PDB entry 6J6Q | electron microscopy, 3.70 A resolution | chains C and D of the 42 polymer chains in the assembly

== Chain C ==
Name: Pre-mRNA-splicing factor SNU114
Source organism: Saccharomyces cerevisiae (strain ATCC 204508 / S288c)
Reference sequence: P36048 (SN114_YEAST); numbering as in UniProt (aligned over 1-1008)
Chain sequence (1008 residues; numbered 1 to 1008; the number before each row is that of its first residue):
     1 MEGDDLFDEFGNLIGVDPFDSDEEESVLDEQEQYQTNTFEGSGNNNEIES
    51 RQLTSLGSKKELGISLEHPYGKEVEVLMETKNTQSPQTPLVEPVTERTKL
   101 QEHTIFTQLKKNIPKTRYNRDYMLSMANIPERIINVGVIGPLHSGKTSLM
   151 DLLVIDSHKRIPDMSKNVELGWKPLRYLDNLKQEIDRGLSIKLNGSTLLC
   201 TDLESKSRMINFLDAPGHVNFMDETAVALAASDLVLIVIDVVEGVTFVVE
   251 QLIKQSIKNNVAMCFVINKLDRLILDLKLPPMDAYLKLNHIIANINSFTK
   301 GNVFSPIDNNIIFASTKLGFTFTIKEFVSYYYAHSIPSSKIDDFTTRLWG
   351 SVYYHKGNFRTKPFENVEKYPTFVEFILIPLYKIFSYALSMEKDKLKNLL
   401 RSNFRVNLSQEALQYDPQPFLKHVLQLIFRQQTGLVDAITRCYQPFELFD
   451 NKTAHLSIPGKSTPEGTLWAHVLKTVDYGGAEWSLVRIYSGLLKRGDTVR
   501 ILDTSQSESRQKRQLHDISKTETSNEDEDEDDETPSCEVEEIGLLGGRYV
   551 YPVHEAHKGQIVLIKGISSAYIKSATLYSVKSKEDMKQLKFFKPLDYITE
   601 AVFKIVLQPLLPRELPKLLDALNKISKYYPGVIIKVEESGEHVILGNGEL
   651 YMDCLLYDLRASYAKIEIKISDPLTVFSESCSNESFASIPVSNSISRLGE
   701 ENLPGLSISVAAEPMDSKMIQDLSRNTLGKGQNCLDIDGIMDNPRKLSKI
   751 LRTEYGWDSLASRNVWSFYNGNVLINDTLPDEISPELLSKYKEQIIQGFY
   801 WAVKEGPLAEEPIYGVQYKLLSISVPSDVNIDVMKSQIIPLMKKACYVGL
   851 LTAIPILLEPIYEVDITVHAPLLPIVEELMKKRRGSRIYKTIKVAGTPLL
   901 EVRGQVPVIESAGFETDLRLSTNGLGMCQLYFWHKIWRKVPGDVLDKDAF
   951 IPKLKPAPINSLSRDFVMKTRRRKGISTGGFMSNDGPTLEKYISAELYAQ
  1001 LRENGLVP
Not modelled in the structure: 1-66, 518-529, 686-695
Bound ions: Mg2+: Thr147, Ser190 (together with GTP)
Small-molecule neighbours: GTP (guanosine-5'-triphosphate): Pro141, Leu142, His143, Ser144, Gly145, Lys146, Thr147, Ser148, Arg176, Asp179, Leu189, Ser190, Ala215, Pro216, Gly217, Asn268, Lys269, Asp271, Arg272, Ser315, Thr316, Lys317, Leu318
UniProt features mapped onto this chain:
  - region: Gly140 to Thr147 (G1), Gly188 to Lys192 (G2), Asp214 to Gly217 (G3), Asn268 to Asp271 (G4), Ser315 to Lys317 (G5)
  - binding site (GTP): Gly140 to Thr147, Asp214 to His218, Asn268 to Asp271
  - modified residue: Ser85 (Phosphoserine), Thr88 (Phosphothreonine)

== Chain D ==
Molecule: U5 snRNA
Source organism: Saccharomyces cerevisiae S288c
Sequence (214 nucleotides; each row starts with the number of its first residue):
     1 AAGCAGCUUUACAGAUCAAUGGCGGAGGGAGGUCAACAUCAAGAACUGUG
    51 GGCCUUUUAUUGCCUAUAGAACUUAUAACGAACAUGGUUCUUGCCUUUUA
   101 CCAGAACCAUCCGGGUGUUGUCUCCAUAGAAACAGGUAAAGCUGUCCGUU
   151 ACUGUGGGCUUGCCAUAUUUUUUGGAACUUUUCUGCCCUUUUUCUCAAUG
   201 AGUAAGGAGGGCGU
Not modelled in the structure: 56-59, 184-214

== Chain C / chain D interface ==
Pairs across the interface (33):
  Arg97(C) - G43(D)  salt bridge to the phosphate
  Thr98(C) - G43(D)  sugar contact
  Lys99(C) - A42(D)  hydrogen bond to the phosphate
  Lys99(C) - G43(D)  salt bridge to the phosphate
  Lys99(C) - A44(D)  phosphate contact
  Leu100(C) - A44(D)  hydrogen bond to the phosphate
  Gln101(C) - A44(D)  hydrogen bond to the phosphate
  Gln101(C) - A75(D)  base contact
  Gln101(C) - A77(D)  base contact
  Phe106(C) - A44(D)  sugar contact
  Thr107(C) - A45(D)  hydrogen bond to the phosphate
  Gln108(C) - G43(D)  hydrogen bond to the sugar
  Gln108(C) - A45(D)  hydrogen bond to the phosphate
  Leu109(C) - G43(D)  base contact
  Leu109(C) - A45(D)  phosphate contact
  Lys110(C) - U65(D)  salt bridge to the phosphate
  Asn112(C) - A45(D)  phosphate contact
  Asn112(C) - C46(D)  base contact
  Arg160(C) - A70(D)  hydrogen bond to the base
  Pro162(C) - A44(D)  base contact
  Asp163(C) - A44(D)  hydrogen bond to the sugar
  Ser165(C) - A75(D)  phosphate contact
  Lys166(C) - C72(D)  salt bridge to the phosphate
  Lys166(C) - U73(D)  phosphate contact
  Asn167(C) - A75(D)  phosphate contact
  Lys173(C) - A75(D)  salt bridge to the phosphate
  Lys173(C) - U76(D)  salt bridge to the phosphate
  Arg176(C) - U76(D)  salt bridge to the phosphate
  Ile185(C) - A75(D)  base contact
  Ser335(C) - A1(D)  hydrogen bond to the base
  Pro337(C) - A165(D)  phosphate contact
  Ser338(C) - A165(D)  phosphate contact
  Ser402(C) - A1(D)  sugar contact
Interface residues without a listed pair, chain C (30 interface residues in all): Ile105, Lys111, Lys182, Ala333, His334, Arg405
Interface residues without a listed pair, chain D (19 interface residues in all): U47, A71, U74, C163, C164

== Overview ==
30 residues of chain C and 19 residues of chain D are in contact; the contacts include 9 hydrogen bonds and 7
salt bridges. Polar pairs include Arg160(C)-A70(D), Ser335(C)-A1(D) and Gln108(C)-G43(D). Bound to chain C:
GTP. From UniProt: 17 GTP-binding residues on chain C.
Here chain C is Pre-mRNA-splicing factor SNU114 (Saccharomyces cerevisiae (strain ATCC 204508 / S288c)) and
chain D is U5 snRNA (Saccharomyces cerevisiae S288c). Entry 6J6Q (Cryo-EM structure of the yeast B*-b2 complex
at an average resolution of 3.7 angstrom) was determined by electron microscopy, deposited together with 6J6G,
6J6H and 6J6N.
